Entry 9G27 (electron microscopy, 2.80 A resolution); this record covers chains A and E of the 15 polymer chains in the assembly.

# Chain A
Name: DNA-directed RNA polymerase I subunit RPA190
Organism: Saccharomyces cerevisiae
Notes: EC 2.7.7.6
UniProtKB: P10964 (RPA1_YEAST); residue numbers follow UniProt; this construct covers 1-1664
Amino-acid sequence (1664 residues; row label = number of the first residue in the row):
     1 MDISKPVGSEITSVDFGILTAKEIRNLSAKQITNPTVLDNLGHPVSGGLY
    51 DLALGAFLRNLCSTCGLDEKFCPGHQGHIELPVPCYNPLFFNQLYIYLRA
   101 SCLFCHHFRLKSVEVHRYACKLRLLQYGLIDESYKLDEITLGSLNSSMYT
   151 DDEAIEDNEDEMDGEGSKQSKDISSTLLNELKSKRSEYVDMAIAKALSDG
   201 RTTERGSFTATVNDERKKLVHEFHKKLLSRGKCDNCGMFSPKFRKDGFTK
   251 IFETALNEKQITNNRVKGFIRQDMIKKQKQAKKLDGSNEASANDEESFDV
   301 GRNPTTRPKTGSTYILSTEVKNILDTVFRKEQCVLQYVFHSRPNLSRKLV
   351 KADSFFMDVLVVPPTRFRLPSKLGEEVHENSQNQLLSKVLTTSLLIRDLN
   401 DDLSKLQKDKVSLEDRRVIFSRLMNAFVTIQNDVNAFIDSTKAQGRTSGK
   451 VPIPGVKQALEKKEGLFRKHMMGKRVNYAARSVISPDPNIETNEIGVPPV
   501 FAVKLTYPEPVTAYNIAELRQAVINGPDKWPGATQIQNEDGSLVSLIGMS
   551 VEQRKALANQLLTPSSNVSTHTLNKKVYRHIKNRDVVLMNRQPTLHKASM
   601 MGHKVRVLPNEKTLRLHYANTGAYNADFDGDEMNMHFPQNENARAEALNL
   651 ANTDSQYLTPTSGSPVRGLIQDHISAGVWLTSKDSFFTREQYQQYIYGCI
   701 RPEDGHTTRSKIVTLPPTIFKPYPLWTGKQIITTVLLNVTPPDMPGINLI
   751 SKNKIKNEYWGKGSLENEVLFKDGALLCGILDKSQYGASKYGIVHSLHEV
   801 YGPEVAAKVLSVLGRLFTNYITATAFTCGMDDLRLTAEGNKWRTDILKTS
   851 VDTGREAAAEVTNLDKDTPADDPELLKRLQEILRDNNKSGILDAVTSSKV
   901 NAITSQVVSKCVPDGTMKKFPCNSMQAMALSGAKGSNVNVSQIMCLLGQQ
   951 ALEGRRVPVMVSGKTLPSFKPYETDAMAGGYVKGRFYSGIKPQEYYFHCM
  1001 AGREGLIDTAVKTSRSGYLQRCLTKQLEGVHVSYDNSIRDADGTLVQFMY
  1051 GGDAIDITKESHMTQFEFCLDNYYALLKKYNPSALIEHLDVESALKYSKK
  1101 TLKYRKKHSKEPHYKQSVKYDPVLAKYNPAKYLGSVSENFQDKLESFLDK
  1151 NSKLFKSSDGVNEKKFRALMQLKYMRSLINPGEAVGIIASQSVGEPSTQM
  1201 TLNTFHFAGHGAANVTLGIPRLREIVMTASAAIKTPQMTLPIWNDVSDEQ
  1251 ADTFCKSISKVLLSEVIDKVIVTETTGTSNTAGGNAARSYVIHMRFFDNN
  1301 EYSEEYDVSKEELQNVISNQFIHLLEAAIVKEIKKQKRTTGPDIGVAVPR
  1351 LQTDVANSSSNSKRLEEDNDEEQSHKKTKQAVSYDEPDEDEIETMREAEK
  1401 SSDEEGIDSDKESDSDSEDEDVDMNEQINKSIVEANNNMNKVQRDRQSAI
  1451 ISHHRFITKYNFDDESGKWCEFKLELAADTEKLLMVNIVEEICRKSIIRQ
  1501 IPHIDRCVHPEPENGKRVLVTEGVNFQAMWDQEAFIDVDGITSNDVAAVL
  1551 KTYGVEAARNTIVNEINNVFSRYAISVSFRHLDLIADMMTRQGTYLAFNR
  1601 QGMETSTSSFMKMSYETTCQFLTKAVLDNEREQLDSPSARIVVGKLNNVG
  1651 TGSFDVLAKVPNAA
Not modelled in the structure: 40-42, 144-173, 269-311, 444-450, 1154-1159, 1201-1213, 1278-1286, 1339-1439, 1664
UniProt features mapped onto this chain:
  - region: Pro992 to Glu1004 (Bridging helix)
  - binding site (Zn(2+)): Cys62, Cys65, Cys72, His75, Cys102, Cys105, Cys233, Cys236
  - binding site (Mg(2+)): Asp627, Asp629, Asp631
  - modified residue (Phosphoserine): Ser889, Ser1636
Ion coordination: Zn2+ site 1: Cys62, Cys65, Cys72, His75; Zn2+ site 2: Cys102, Cys105, Cys233, Cys236
Reported in the primary citation:
  - specificity-determining residues: Pro593 (proposed by the authors, not directly observed)

# Chain E
Name: DNA-directed RNA polymerases I, II, and III subunit RPABC1
Organism: Saccharomyces cerevisiae
UniProtKB: P20434 (RPAB1_YEAST); residue numbers follow UniProt; this construct covers 1-215
Amino-acid sequence (215 residues; row label = number of the first residue in the row):
     1 MDQENERNISRLWRAFRTVKEMVKDRGYFITQEEVELPLEDFKAKYCDSM
    51 GRPQRKMMSFQANPTEESISKFPDMGSLWVEFCDEPSVGVKTMKTFVIHI
   101 QEKNFQTGIFVYQNNITPSAMKLVPSIPPATIETFNEAALVVNITHHELV
   151 PKHIRLSSDEKRELLKRYRLKESQLPRIQRADPVALYLGLKRGEVVKIIR
   201 KSETSGRYASYRICM
Not modelled in the structure: 1

# Chain A / chain E interface
Residue-residue contacts - 103 pairs, chain A then chain E:
  Ile130(A) with Met215(E), hydrophobic
  Tyr134(A) with Arg192(E)
  Glu138(A) with Pro125(E); Pro128(E)
  Arg201(A) with Glu172(E)
  Thr209(A) with Ser173(E)
  Thr211(A) with Ser173(E); Arg177(E), hydrogen bond
  Val212(A) with Ser173(E)
  Asp214(A) with Arg177(E), salt bridge
  Glu215(A) with Arg177(E), salt bridge
  Asp1035(A) with Tyr168(E)
  Arg1039(A) with Tyr168(E); Leu170(E)
  Gly1043(A) with Gln174(E)
  Thr1044(A) with Gln174(E)
  Leu1045(A) with Leu170(E), hydrophobic; Gln174(E), hydrogen bond (backbone-backbone); Pro176(E)
  Gln1047(A) with Tyr208(E)
  Phe1048(A) with Tyr168(E), hydrophobic; Leu175(E), hydrophobic; Tyr208(E), hydrogen bond (backbone-side chain); Ser210(E); Tyr211(E)
  Met1049(A) with Tyr208(E), hydrogen bond (backbone-side chain)
  Gly1051(A) with Ser202(E), hydrogen bond (backbone-side chain); Thr204(E), hydrogen bond (backbone-side chain); Ser205(E), hydrogen bond (backbone-side chain)
  Gly1052(A) with Ser205(E); Tyr208(E)
  Asp1053(A) with Thr204(E); Ser205(E)
  Arg1105(A) with Arg207(E)
  His1113(A) with Thr145(E); His146(E); His147(E), hydrogen bond (side chain-backbone); Glu148(E); Val150(E), hydrogen bond (side chain-backbone); Lys152(E)
  Tyr1114(A) with Thr145(E); His146(E); Lys152(E), hydrogen bond (backbone-side chain)
  Gln1116(A) with Lys152(E), hydrogen bond (backbone-side chain)
  Val1118(A) with Ile154(E), hydrophobic; Arg207(E)
  Tyr1120(A) with Arg207(E), hydrogen bond (backbone-side chain)
  Asp1121(A) with Arg207(E)
  Pro1122(A) with Arg207(E)
  Ala1125(A) with Arg167(E)
  Lys1126(A) with Arg167(E)
  Ser1137(A) with Ser205(E)
  Glu1138(A) with Ser205(E); Arg207(E), salt bridge
  Asn1139(A) with Ser202(E); Glu203(E); Thr204(E); Ser205(E), hydrogen bond (side chain-backbone); Gly206(E), hydrogen bond (side chain-backbone)
  Gln1527(A) with Ala139(E)
  Trp1530(A) with Arg14(E), hydrogen bond (backbone-side chain); Ala139(E), hydrophobic; Val142(E), hydrophobic; Ile144(E), hydrophobic
  Asp1531(A) with Arg11(E), salt bridge
  Glu1533(A) with Arg14(E), salt bridge
  Val1538(A) with Val142(E), hydrophobic
  Asp1539(A) with Val142(E); His146(E); His147(E); Glu148(E)
  Gly1540(A) with His147(E); Glu148(E)
  Ile1541(A) with His147(E), hydrogen bond (backbone-side chain)
  Thr1542(A) with His147(E); Leu149(E)
  Lys1551(A) with Pro183(E)
  Thr1552(A) with Ile144(E); Pro183(E)
  Tyr1553(A) with Ile144(E); His147(E); Val150(E); Pro183(E); Val184(E)
  Gly1554(A) with Pro183(E)
  Val1555(A) with Asp182(E); Arg212(E)
  Glu1556(A) with Pro151(E); His153(E); Arg200(E), salt bridge; Arg212(E), salt bridge
  Arg1559(A) with Arg200(E)
  Asn1560(A) with Leu149(E), hydrogen bond (side chain-backbone)
  Thr1561(A) with Leu149(E)
  Phe1579(A) with Glu203(E); Thr204(E)
  Asp1587(A) with Arg200(E), salt bridge
  Thr1590(A) with Arg212(E), hydrogen bond (backbone-side chain)
  Arg1591(A) with Arg177(E), hydrogen bond (backbone-backbone)
  Gln1592(A) with Arg177(E); Gln179(E)
  Gly1593(A) with Arg177(E), hydrogen bond (backbone-backbone); Gln179(E)
Interface residues without a listed pair, chain A (68 interface residues in all): Asp131, Lys135, Ser1037, Val1046, Thr1101, Val1549, Leu1550, Ala1557, Asn1564, Asp1583, Thr1594
Interface residues without a listed pair, chain E (51 interface residues in all): Val141, Asn143, Ile178, Lys191, Lys197, Ile198, Ile199, Ala209

# Overview
The interface between chain A and chain E involves 68 residues on one side and 51 on the other, with 20
hydrogen bonds and 8 salt bridges. Polar contacts include Asp214(A)-Arg177(E), Glu215(A)-Arg177(E) and
Glu1138(A)-Arg207(E). UniProt lists 8 Zn2+-binding residues and 3 Mg2+-binding residues on chain A. The paper
reports the specificity determinant Pro593(A).
Chain A is DNA-directed RNA polymerase I subunit RPA190 and chain E is DNA-directed RNA polymerases I, II, and
III subunit RPABC1, both from Saccharomyces cerevisiae; the structure, Yeast RNA polymerase I elongation
complex stalled by an apurinic site, pre-translocation state, was determined by electron microscopy, deposited
together with 9G1V, 9G1X, 9G23, 9G24, 9G26, 9G29, 9G2B and 9G2C.
